4IHT - chains A and B of the 4 polymer chains in the assembly; structure by X-ray diffraction, 3.00 A resolution.

# Chain A (and B)
Protein: HTH-type transcriptional regulator BenM
From: Acinetobacter sp
Notes: chain B of this document is another copy of the same molecule, construct and numbering; everything in this record applies to it too
UniProtKB: O68014 (BENM_ACIAD); residue numbers follow UniProt; this construct covers 1-87
Amino-acid sequence (94 residues; each row starts with the number of its first residue):
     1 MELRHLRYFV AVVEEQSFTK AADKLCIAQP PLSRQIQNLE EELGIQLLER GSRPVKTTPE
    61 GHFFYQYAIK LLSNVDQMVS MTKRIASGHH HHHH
Disordered / not traced: 90-94 (chain B: 91-94)
Differences from the reference sequence: expression tag (88-94)
Swiss-Prot annotation at these positions:
  - DNA-binding region: Phe18 to Gln37 (H-T-H motif)

# Chain A / chain B interface
Pairs across the interface (43):
  Met1(A) with Leu3(B); Arg7(B); Val75(B), hydrophobic; Val79(B), hydrophobic
  Glu2(A) with Glu2(B); Leu3(B), hydrogen bond (side chain-backbone); Arg4(B), hydrogen bond (side chain-backbone)
  Leu3(A) with Met1(B); Glu2(B), hydrogen bond (backbone-side chain); Leu3(B), hydrophobic
  Arg4(A) with Glu2(B), hydrogen bond (backbone-side chain)
  Arg7(A) with Met1(B), hydrogen bond (side chain-backbone)
  Ile45(A) with Thr82(B); Lys83(B); Ala86(B), hydrophobic
  Phe63(A) with Met81(B), hydrophobic; Thr82(B); Ile85(B), hydrophobic
  Phe64(A) with Met78(B), hydrophobic; Thr82(B)
  Tyr67(A) with Met78(B), hydrophobic
  Leu71(A) with Leu71(B), hydrophobic; Asn74(B); Met78(B), hydrophobic
  Asn74(A) with Tyr67(B), hydrogen bond; Lys70(B); Leu71(B)
  Val75(A) with Met1(B), hydrophobic; Leu71(B), hydrophobic
  Met78(A) with Phe64(B), hydrophobic; Tyr67(B), hydrophobic; Ala68(B)
  Val79(A) with Met1(B), hydrophobic; Leu43(B), hydrophobic
  Met81(A) with Phe63(B), hydrophobic
  Thr82(A) with Glu60(B); Phe63(B); Phe64(B)
  Lys83(A) with Leu43(B); Ile45(B)
  Ile85(A) with Phe63(B), hydrophobic
  Ala86(A) with Ile45(B), hydrophobic; Glu60(B)
Other interface residues (no listed pair), chain A (24 interface residues in all): Leu6, Leu43, Glu60, Ala68, Gln77
Other interface residues (no listed pair), chain B (26 interface residues in all): Leu6, Leu47, Pro59

# Summary
24 residues of chain A face 26 of chain B across their interface, with 6 hydrogen bonds. Polar pairs include
Glu2(A)-Leu3(B), Glu2(A)-Arg4(B) and Arg7(A)-Met1(B).
Chain A and chain B are both HTH-type transcriptional regulator BenM (Acinetobacter sp); the structure,
Crystal Structure of BenM_DBD/benA site 1 DNA Complex, was determined by X-ray diffraction together with 4IHS
from the same study.
